Entry 6CIL (X-ray diffraction, 4.15 A resolution (low resolution: residue-level contacts below are approximate; hydrogen-bond / salt-bridge calls are withheld)); this record covers chains C and I of the 9 polymer chains in the assembly.

== Chain C ==
Name: V(D)J recombination-activating protein 1
Source organism: Mus musculus
Notes: EC 3.1.-.-, 2.3.2.27
UniProt: P15919 (RAG1_MOUSE); residues 384-1008 here = UniProt positions 384-1008
Sequence (625 residues; numbered 384 to 1008; the number before each row is that of its first residue):
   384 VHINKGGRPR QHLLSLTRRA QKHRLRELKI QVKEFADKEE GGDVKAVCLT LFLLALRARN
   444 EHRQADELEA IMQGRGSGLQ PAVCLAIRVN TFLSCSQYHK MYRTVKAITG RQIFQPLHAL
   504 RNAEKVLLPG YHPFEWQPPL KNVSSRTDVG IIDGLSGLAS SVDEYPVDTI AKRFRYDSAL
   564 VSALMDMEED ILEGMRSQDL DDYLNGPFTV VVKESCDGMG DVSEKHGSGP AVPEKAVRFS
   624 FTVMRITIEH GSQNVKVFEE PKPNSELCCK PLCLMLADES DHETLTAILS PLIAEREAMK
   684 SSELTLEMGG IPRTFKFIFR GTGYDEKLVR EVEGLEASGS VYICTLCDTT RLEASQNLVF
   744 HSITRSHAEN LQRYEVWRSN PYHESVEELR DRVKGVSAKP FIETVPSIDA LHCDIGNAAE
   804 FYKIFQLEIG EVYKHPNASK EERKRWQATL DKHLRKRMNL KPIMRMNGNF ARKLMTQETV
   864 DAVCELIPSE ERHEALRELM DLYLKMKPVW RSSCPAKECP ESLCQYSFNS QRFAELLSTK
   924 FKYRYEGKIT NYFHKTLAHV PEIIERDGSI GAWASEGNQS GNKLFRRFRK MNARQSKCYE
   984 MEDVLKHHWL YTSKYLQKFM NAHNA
Not modelled in the structure: 384-396, 443-445, 455-458, 609-616, 955-961, 1008
Differences from the reference sequence: engineered mutation Gln-962 (Glu in P15919)
Metal / ion sites: Mn2+: Asp-600, Asp-708; Zn2+: Cys-727, Cys-730, His-937, His-942
What the authors report for this chain:
  - catalytic residues: Asp-600, Asp-708 (citing earlier work)

== Chain I ==
Molecule: Intact 12RSS substrate forward strand
Sequence (40 nucleotides; numbered 7 to 46; the number before each row is that of its first residue):
     7 GCCTGTCTTA CACAGTGATA CAGCCCTTAA CAAAAACCCG
Not modelled in the structure: 7, 45-46

== How chain C and chain I interact ==
Contacting residue pairs - 15 pairs, chain C then chain I:
  Ser-477(C) / DT22(I)
  Ser-477(C) / DG23(I)
  Cys-478(C) / DG23(I)
  Ser-479(C) / DT22(I)
  Arg-504(C) / DA24(I)
  Met-974(C) / DG23(I)
  Asn-975(C) / DT22(I)
  Asn-975(C) / DG23(I)
  Ala-976(C) / DT22(I)
  Arg-977(C) / DT22(I)
  Arg-977(C) / DG23(I)
  Arg-977(C) / DA24(I)
  Gln-978(C) / DT22(I)
  Asp-986(C) / DG23(I)
  Lys-989(C) / DA24(I)
Also at the interface, not in a pair above, chain C (14 interface residues in all): Leu-476, Lys-973, His-990
Also at the interface, not in a pair above, chain I (4 interface residues in all): DG21

== In short ==
Chain C and chain I form an interface of 14 and 4 residues respectively. The Mn2+ site is built by Asp-600(C)
and Asp-708(C). Cys-727(C), Cys-730(C), His-937(C) and His-942(C) form the Zn2+ site. The paper reports
catalytic residues Asp-600(C) and Asp-708(C).
Chain C is V(D)J recombination-activating protein 1 (Mus musculus) and chain I is Intact 12RSS substrate
forward strand; the structure, Pre-reaction complex, rag1(e962q)/2-intact/intact 12/23RSS complex in MN2+, was
determined by X-ray diffraction together with 5ZDZ, 5ZE0, 5ZE1, 5ZE2, 6CG0, 6CIJ, 6CIK and 6CIM from the same
study.
